PDB entry 4ZLI | X-ray diffraction, 1.80 A resolution | chain A

Chain A:
Molecule: Putative b-glycan phosphorylase
Organism: Saccharophagus degradans 2-40
Notes: EC 2.4.1.321
Reference sequence: Q21MB1 (Q21MB1_SACD2); residue numbers follow UniProt; this construct covers 1-788
Amino-acid sequence (796 residues; row label = number of the first residue in the row):
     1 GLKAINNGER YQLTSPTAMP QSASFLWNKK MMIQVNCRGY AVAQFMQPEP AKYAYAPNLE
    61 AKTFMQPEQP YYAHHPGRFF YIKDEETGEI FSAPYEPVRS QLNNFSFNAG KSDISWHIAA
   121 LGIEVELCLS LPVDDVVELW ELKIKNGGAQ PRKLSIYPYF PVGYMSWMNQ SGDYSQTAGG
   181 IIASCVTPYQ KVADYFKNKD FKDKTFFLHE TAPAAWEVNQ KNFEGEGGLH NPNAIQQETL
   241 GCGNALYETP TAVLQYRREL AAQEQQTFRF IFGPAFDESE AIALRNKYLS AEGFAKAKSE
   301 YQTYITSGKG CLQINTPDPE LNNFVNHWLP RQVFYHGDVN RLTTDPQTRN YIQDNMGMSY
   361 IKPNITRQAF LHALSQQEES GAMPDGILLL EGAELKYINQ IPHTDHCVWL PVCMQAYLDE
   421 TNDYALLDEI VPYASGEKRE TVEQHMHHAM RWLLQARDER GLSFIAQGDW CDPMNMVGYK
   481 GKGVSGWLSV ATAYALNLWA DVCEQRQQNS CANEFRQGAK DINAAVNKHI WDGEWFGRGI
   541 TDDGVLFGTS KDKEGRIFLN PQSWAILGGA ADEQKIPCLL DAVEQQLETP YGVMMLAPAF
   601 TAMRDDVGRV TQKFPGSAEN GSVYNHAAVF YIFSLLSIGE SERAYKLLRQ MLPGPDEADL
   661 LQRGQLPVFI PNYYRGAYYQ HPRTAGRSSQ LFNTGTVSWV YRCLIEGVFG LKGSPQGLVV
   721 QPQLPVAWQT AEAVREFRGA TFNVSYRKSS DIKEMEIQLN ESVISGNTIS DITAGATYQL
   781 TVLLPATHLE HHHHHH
Not modelled in the structure: 786-796
Differences from the reference sequence: engineered mutation Gly1 (Met in Q21MB1); expression tag (789-796)
Ligand contacts: alpha-D-glucopyranuronic acid (GCU): Pro67, Arg341, Asp472, Glu619, Tyr624, Asn672, Leu691, Asn693
From the paper describing this entry:
  - binding site for alpha-D-glucopyranuronic acid: Arg341, Asn672, Asn693
  - catalytic residues: Asp472 (proposed by the authors, not directly observed)
  - specificity-determining residues: Gln347, Arg609, Lys613 (by similarity / conservation)
  - mutagenesis - Q190A: decreased catalytic activity on GlcUA
  - mutagenesis - Q190A: decreased catalytic activity (phosphorolysis reaction)

In short:
Chain A binds alpha-D-glucopyranuronic acid. The paper reports the catalytic residue Asp472; Q190A reduces
catalytic activity on GlcUA.
Chain A is Putative b-glycan phosphorylase (Saccharophagus degradans 2-40); the structure, Cellobionic acid
phosphorylase - 3-O-beta-D-glucopyranosyl-alpha-D-glucopyranuronic acid complex, was determined by X-ray
diffraction (same publication as 4ZLE, 4ZLF and 4ZLG).
